PDB entry 6W6K | electron microscopy, 3.60 A resolution | chains A and N of the 18 polymer chains in the assembly

# Chain A
Molecule: 16S rRNA
Organism: Escherichia coli (strain K12)
Sequence (1542 nucleotides; numbered 1 to 1542; the number before each row is that of its first residue):
     1 AAAUUGAAGAGUUUGAUCAUGGCUCAGAUUGAACGCUGGCGGCAGGCCUA
    51 ACACAUGCAAGUCGAACGGUAACAGGAAGAAGCUUGCUUCUUUGCUGACG
   101 AGUGGCGGACGGGUGAGUAAUGUCUGGGAAACUGCCUGAUGGAGGGGGAU
   151 AACUACUGGAAACGGUAGCUAAUACCGCAUAACGUCGCAAGACCAAAGAG
   201 GGGGACCUUCGGGCCUCUUGCCAUCGGAUGUGCCCAGAUGGGAUUAGCUA
   251 GUAGGUGGGGUAACGGCUCACCUAGGCGACGAUCCCUAGCUGGUCUGAGA
   301 GGAUGACCAGCCACACUGGAACUGAGACACGGUCCAGACUCCUACGGGAG
   351 GCAGCAGUGGGGAAUAUUGCACAAUGGGCGCAAGCCUGAUGCAGCCAUGC
   401 CGCGUGUAUGAAGAAGGCCUUCGGGUUGUAAAGUACUUUCAGCGGGGAGG
   451 AAGGGAGUAAAGUUAAUACCUUUGCUCAUUGACGUUACCCGCAGAAGAAG
   501 CACCGGCUAACUCCGUGCCAGCAGCCGCGGUAAUACGGAGGGUGCAAGCG
   551 UUAAUCGGAAUUACUGGGCGUAAAGCGCACGCAGGCGGUUUGUUAAGUCA
   601 GAUGUGAAAUCCCCGGGCUCAACCUGGGAACUGCAUCUGAUACUGGCAAG
   651 CUUGAGUCUCGUAGAGGGGGGUAGAAUUCCAGGUGUAGCGGUGAAAUGCG
   701 UAGAGAUCUGGAGGAAUACCGGUGGCGAAGGCGGCCCCCUGGACGAAGAC
   751 UGACGCUCAGGUGCGAAAGCGUGGGGAGCAAACAGGAUUAGAUACCCUGG
   801 UAGUCCACGCCGUAAACGAUGUCGACUUGGAGGUUGUGCCCUUGAGGCGU
   851 GGCUUCCGGAGCUAACGCGUUAAGUCGACCGCCUGGGGAGUACGGCCGCA
   901 AGGUUAAAACUCAAAUGAAUUGACGGGGGCCCGCACAAGCGGUGGAGCAU
   951 GUGGUUUAAUUCGAUGCAACGCGAAGAACCUUACCUGGUCUUGACAUCCA
  1001 CGGAAGUUUUCAGAGAUGAGAAUGUGCCUUCGGGAACCGUGAGACAGGUG
  1051 CUGCAUGGCUGUCGUCAGCUCGUGUUGUGAAAUGUUGGGUUAAGUCCCGC
  1101 AACGAGCGCAACCCUUAUCCUUUGUUGCCAGCGGUCCGGCCGGGAACUCA
  1151 AAGGAGACUGCCAGUGAUAAACUGGAGGAAGGUGGGGAUGACGUCAAGUC
  1201 AUCAUGGCCCUUACGACCAGGGCUACACACGUGCUACAAUGGCGCAUACA
  1251 AAGAGAAGCGACCUCGCGAGAGCAAGCGGACCUCAUAAAGUGCGUCGUAG
  1301 UCCGGAUUGGAGUCUGCAACUCGACUCCAUGAAGUCGGAAUCGCUAGUAA
  1351 UCGUGGAUCAGAAUGCCACGGUGAAUACGUUCCCGGGCCUUGUACACACC
  1401 GCCCGUCACACCAUGGGAGUGGGUUGCAAAAGAAGUAGGUAGCUUAACCU
  1451 UCGGGAGGGCGCUUACCACUUUGUGAUUCAUGACUGGGGUGAAGUCGUAA
  1501 CAAGGUAACCGUAGGGGAACCUGCGGUUGGAUCACCUCCUUA
Unresolved in the structure: 1535-1542
Small-molecule neighbours: Mg2+ (MG): G449, G450, A451, G481

# Chain N
Molecule: 30S ribosomal protein S14
Organism: Escherichia coli (strain K12)
Reference sequence: P0AG59 (RS14_ECOLI); residues 0-100 here correspond to UniProt positions 1-101 (UniProt number = residue number + 1)
Sequence (101 residues; each row starts with the number of its first residue; numbering starts at 0):
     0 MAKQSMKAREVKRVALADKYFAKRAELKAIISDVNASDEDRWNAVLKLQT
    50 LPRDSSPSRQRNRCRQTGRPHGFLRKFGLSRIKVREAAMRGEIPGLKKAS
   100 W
Unresolved in the structure: 0, 36-39

# Chain A / chain N interface
Pairs across the interface - 50 pairs, chain A then chain N:
  A974(A) - Arg68(N)  salt bridge to the phosphate
  A974(A) - His70(N)  salt bridge to the phosphate
  G976(A) - His70(N)  salt bridge to the phosphate
  G976(A) - Gly71(N)  hydrogen bond to the phosphate
  C979(A) - Ser57(N)  base contact
  C979(A) - Arg58(N)  base contact
  C980(A) - Arg12(N)  hydrogen bond to the sugar
  C980(A) - Arg58(N)  base contact
  C980(A) - Arg60(N)  base contact
  U981(A) - Met5(N)  phosphate contact
  U981(A) - His70(N)  hydrogen bond to the sugar
  A994(A) - Ser4(N)  base contact
  A994(A) - Ala7(N)  sugar contact
  A994(A) - Arg8(N)  hydrogen bond to the sugar
  C995(A) - Ala7(N)  sugar contact
  A1014(A) - Arg52(N)  phosphate contact
  G1015(A) - Arg52(N)  salt bridge to the phosphate
  G1048(A) - Lys2(N)  sugar contact
  G1048(A) - Gln3(N)  hydrogen bond to the phosphate
  G1048(A) - Ser4(N)  hydrogen bond to the phosphate
  U1049(A) - Ala1(N)  phosphate contact
  U1049(A) - Lys2(N)  sugar contact
  U1060(A) - Arg84(N)  salt bridge to the phosphate
  C1114(A) - Ser99(N)  hydrogen bond to the sugar
  U1115(A) - Trp100(N)  sugar contact
  G1186(A) - Ser99(N)  base contact
  G1187(A) - Ser99(N)  hydrogen bond to the base
  A1188(A) - Lys97(N)  hydrogen bond to the phosphate
  U1189(A) - Lys97(N)  salt bridge to the phosphate
  U1202(A) - Ala1(N)  phosphate contact
  U1202(A) - Thr66(N)  sugar contact
  U1202(A) - Arg68(N)  hydrogen bond to the sugar
  C1203(A) - Ala1(N)  hydrogen bond to the phosphate
  A1216(A) - Lys2(N)  salt bridge to the phosphate
  A1216(A) - Ser4(N)  phosphate contact
  C1217(A) - Arg8(N)  sugar contact
  G1272(A) - Asp32(N)  phosphate contact
  G1316(A) - Ser57(N)  sugar contact
  C1317(A) - Gln48(N)  hydrogen bond to the sugar
  C1317(A) - Thr49(N)  base contact
  C1317(A) - Pro56(N)  phosphate contact
  U1358(A) - Phe72(N)  sugar contact
  U1358(A) - Arg74(N)  hydrogen bond to the phosphate
  C1359(A) - Arg60(N)  phosphate contact
  C1359(A) - Asn61(N)  phosphate contact
  C1359(A) - Arg74(N)  salt bridge to the phosphate
  A1360(A) - Ser57(N)  base contact
  A1360(A) - Arg74(N)  salt bridge to the phosphate
  A1368(A) - Trp100(N)  hydrogen bond to the phosphate
  C1369(A) - Trp100(N)  hydrogen bond to the phosphate
Interface residues without a listed pair, chain A (35 interface residues in all): G973, A975, A977, A983, G1050
Interface residues without a listed pair, chain N (36 interface residues in all): Val33, Ser55, Gln59, Arg62, Pro69, Leu73, Arg80, Lys82, Lys96

# In short
Chain A and chain N form an interface of 35 and 36 residues respectively, with 15 hydrogen bonds and 9 salt
bridges. Among the polar pairs are G1187(A)-Ser99(N), C980(A)-Arg12(N) and U981(A)-His70(N). Bound to chain A:
Mg2+.
Chain A is 16S rRNA and chain N is 30S ribosomal protein S14, both from Escherichia coli (strain K12); the
structure, 30S-Activated-high-Mg2+, was determined by electron microscopy (same publication as 6W77, 6W7M,
6W7N and 6W7W).
